Entry 1I8H (solution NMR); this record covers chains A and B.

== Chain A ==
Protein: Microtubule-associated protein tau
Notes: fragment: (residues 541-553)
UniProt: P10636 (TAU_HUMAN); residues 1-13 here correspond to UniProt positions 541-553 (UniProt number = residue number + 540)
Sequence (13 residues; row label = number of the first residue in the row):
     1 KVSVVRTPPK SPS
Construct notes: engineered mutation Ser3 (Ala543 in P10636); modified residue (7)
Modified residues: Thr7 (phosphothreonine; TPO)
Swiss-Prot annotation at these positions:
  - site: Lys1 (Not glycated)

== Chain B ==
Protein: Peptidyl-prolyl cis-trans isomerase nima-interacting 1
Notes: EC 5.2.1.8; fragment: ww domain (residues 6-44)
UniProt: Q13526 (PIN1_HUMAN); residues 1-39 here correspond to UniProt positions 6-44 (UniProt number = residue number + 5)
Sequence (39 residues; each row starts with the number of its first residue):
     1 KLPPGWEKRM SRSSGRVYYF NHITNASQWE RPSGNSSSG
Swiss-Prot annotation at these positions:
  - modified residue: Ser38 (Phosphoserine)

== How chain A and chain B interact ==
Pairs across the interface - 8 pairs, chain A then chain B:
  Val5(A) - Ser27(B)
  Arg6(A) - Ser27(B)
  Thr7(A) - Arg12(B)
  Thr7(A) - Trp29(B)
  Pro8(A) - Gln28(B)
  Pro8(A) - Trp29(B)
  Pro9(A) - Trp29(B)
  Lys10(A) - Trp29(B)
Other interface residues (no listed pair), chain A (8 interface residues in all): Ser11, Pro12
Other interface residues (no listed pair), chain B (5 interface residues in all): Val17

== Summary ==
The interface between chain A and chain B involves 8 residues on one side and 5 on the other.
Here chain A is Microtubule-associated protein tau and chain B is Peptidyl-prolyl cis-trans isomerase
nima-interacting 1. Entry 1I8H (Solution structure of PIN1 ww domain complexed with human tau phosphothreonine
peptide) was determined by solution NMR together with 1I8G from the same study.
